Entry 5ZE9 (X-ray diffraction, 2.10 A resolution); this record covers chains C and D of the 6 polymer chains in the assembly.

[Chain C]
Name: V-type sodium ATPase catalytic subunit A
From: Enterococcus hirae (strain ATCC 9790 / DSM 20160 / JCM 8729 / LMG 6399 / NBRC 3181 / NCIMB 6459 / NCDO 1258)
Notes: EC 3.6.3.15; fragment: NtpA
UniProt: Q08636 (NTPA_ENTHA); residues 1-593 here = UniProt positions 1-593
Sequence (600 residues; each row starts with the number of its first residue; numbers below 1 keep their minus sign (Gly-6 is residue -6)):
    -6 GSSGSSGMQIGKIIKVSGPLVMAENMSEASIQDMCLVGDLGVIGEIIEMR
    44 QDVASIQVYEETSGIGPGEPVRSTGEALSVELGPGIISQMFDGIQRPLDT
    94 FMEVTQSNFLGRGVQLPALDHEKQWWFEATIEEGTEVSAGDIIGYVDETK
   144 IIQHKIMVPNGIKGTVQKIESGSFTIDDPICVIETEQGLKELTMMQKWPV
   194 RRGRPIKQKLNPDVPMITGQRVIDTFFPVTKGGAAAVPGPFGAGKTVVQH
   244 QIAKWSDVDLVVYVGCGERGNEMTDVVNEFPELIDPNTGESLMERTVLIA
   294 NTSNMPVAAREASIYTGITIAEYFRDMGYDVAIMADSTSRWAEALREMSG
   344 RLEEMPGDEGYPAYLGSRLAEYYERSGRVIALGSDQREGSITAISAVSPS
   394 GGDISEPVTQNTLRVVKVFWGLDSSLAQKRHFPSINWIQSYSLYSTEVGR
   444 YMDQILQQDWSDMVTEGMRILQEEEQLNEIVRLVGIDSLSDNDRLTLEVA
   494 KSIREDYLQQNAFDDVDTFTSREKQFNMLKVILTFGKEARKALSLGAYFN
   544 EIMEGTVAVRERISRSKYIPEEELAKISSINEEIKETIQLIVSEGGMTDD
Not modelled in the structure: -6 to 0, 588-593
Sequence notes: expression tag (-6 to 0)
UniProt features mapped onto this chain:
  - binding site (ATP): Gly232 to Thr239
Metal / ion sites: Mg2+: Thr239 (together with AMP-PNP)
Residues lining bound ligands: AMP-PNP (ANP; phosphoaminophosphonic acid-adenylate ester): Pro233, Phe234, Gly235, Ala236, Gly237, Lys238, Thr239, Val240, Glu261, Arg262, Ser391, Phe425, Pro426, Gln503, Asn504, Ala505, Phe506
What the authors report for this chain:
  - binding site for AMP-PNP: Lys238, Arg262

[Chain D]
Name: V-type sodium ATPase subunit B
From: Enterococcus hirae (strain ATCC 9790 / DSM 20160 / JCM 8729 / LMG 6399 / NBRC 3181 / NCIMB 6459 / NCDO 1258)
Notes: fragment: NtpB
UniProt: Q08637 (NTPB_ENTHA); residue numbers follow UniProt; this construct covers 1-458
Sequence (465 residues; each row starts with the number of its first residue; numbers below 1 keep their minus sign (Gly-6 is residue -6)):
    -6 GSSGSSGMIKEYRTIKEVVGPLMAVEKVSGVKYEELIEVRMQNGEIRRGQ
    44 VLEVQEDKAMVQIFEGTSGINYKNSSVRFLGHPLQLGVSEDMIGRVFDGL
    94 GRPKDNGPEILPEKYLDINGEVINPIARDYPDEFIQTGISAIDHLNTLVR
   144 GQKLPVFSGSGLPHKELAAQIARQATVLDSSDDFAVVFAAIGITFEEAEF
   194 FMEDFRQTGAIDRSVMFMNLANDPAIERIATPRMALTAAEYLAYEKGMHV
   244 LVIMTDMTNYAEALREISAARREVPGRRGYPGYLYTNLATLFERAGRIRG
   294 LKGSVTQIPILTMPEDDKTHPIPDLTGYITEGQIILTRELYKSGIQPPID
   344 VLPSLSRLKDKGTGAGKTREDHAATMNQLFAAYAQGKQAKELAVVLGESA
   394 LSDIDKIYAKFAERFENEYVNQGFYTNRTITETLDLGWELLAMLPRTELK
   444 RIKDDLLDKYLPEGK
Not modelled in the structure: -6 to 2, 456-458
Sequence notes: expression tag (-6 to 0); engineered mutation Tyr65 (Leu in Q08637)
Residues lining bound ligands: AMP-PNP (ANP; phosphoaminophosphonic acid-adenylate ester): Gly320, Tyr321, Leu348, Arg350
What the authors report for this chain:
  - mutagenesis - L65Y (approximately 40%): decreased catalytic activity
  - mutagenesis - L65Y: decreased stability
  - mutagenesis - L65Y: unchanged catalytic activity on DF
  - binding site for AMP-PNP: Arg350
  - conformationally variable residues: Arg350

[Interface between chain C and chain D]
Residue-residue contacts (17):
  Pro349(C) - Arg265(D)  hydrogen bond (backbone-side chain)
  Gly350(C) - Arg265(D)
  Asp351(C) - Arg265(D)  salt bridge
  Ala356(C) - Glu10(D)
  Ala356(C) - Val11(D)
  Ala356(C) - Val12(D)
  Ala363(C) - Ser61(D)
  Glu367(C) - Ser61(D)  hydrogen bond
  Glu367(C) - Gly62(D)
  Arg407(C) - Gly13(D)
  Lys410(C) - Asn215(D)  hydrogen bond
  Leu436(C) - Asn215(D)
  Thr439(C) - Glu189(D)  hydrogen bond
  Arg443(C) - Phe188(D)
  Arg443(C) - Glu192(D)  salt bridge
  Gln469(C) - Arg331(D)
  Asp486(C) - Lys335(D)  salt bridge
Interface residues without a listed pair, chain C (17 interface residues in all): Ser360, Gln403, Val408, Leu470
Interface residues without a listed pair, chain D (17 interface residues in all): Pro14, Tyr65, Arg258, Ala262

[Summary]
The chain C/chain D interface involves 17 residues from each chain; the contacts include 4 hydrogen bonds and
3 salt bridges. Among the polar pairs are Asp351(C)-Arg265(D), Arg443(C)-Glu192(D) and Asp486(C)-Lys335(D).
Bound to chain C: AMP-PNP. From the paper: a binding site for AMP-PNP at Lys238(C), Arg262(C) and Arg350(D);
L65Y of chain D reduces catalytic activity.
Here chain C is V-type sodium ATPase catalytic subunit A and chain D is V-type sodium ATPase subunit B, both
from Enterococcus hirae (strain ATCC 9790 / DSM 20160 / JCM 8729 / LMG 6399 / NBRC 3181 / NCIMB 6459 / NCDO
1258). Entry 5ZE9 (Crystal structure of AMP-PNP bound mutant A3B3 complex from Enterococcus hirae V-ATPase)
was determined by X-ray diffraction together with 5ZEA from the same study.
